Entry 8UVT (electron microscopy, 2.90 A resolution); this record covers chains C and D of the 4 polymer chains in the assembly.

== Chain C (and D) ==
Molecule: Gustatory receptor
From: Bombyx mori
Notes: chain D of this document is another copy of the same molecule, construct and numbering; everything in this record applies to it too
UniProt: B3GTD7 (B3GTD7_BOMMO); residues 2-449 here = UniProt positions 2-449
Sequence (453 residues; row label = number of the first residue in the row; numbers below 1 keep their minus sign (Gly-3 is residue -3)):
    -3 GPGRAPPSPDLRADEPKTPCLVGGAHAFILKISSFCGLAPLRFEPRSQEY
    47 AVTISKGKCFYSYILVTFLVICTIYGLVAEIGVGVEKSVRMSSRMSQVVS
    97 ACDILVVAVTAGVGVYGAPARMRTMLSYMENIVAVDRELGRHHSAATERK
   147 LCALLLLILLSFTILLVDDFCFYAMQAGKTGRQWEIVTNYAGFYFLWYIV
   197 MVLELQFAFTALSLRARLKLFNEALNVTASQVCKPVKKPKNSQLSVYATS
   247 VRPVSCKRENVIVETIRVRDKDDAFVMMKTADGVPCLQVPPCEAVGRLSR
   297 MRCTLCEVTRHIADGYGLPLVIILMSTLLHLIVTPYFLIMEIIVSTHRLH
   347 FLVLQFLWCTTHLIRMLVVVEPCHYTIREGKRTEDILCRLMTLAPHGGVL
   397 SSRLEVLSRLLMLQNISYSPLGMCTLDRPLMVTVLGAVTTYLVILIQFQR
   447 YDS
Disordered / not traced: -3 to 13, 230-270, 276-280, 446-449
Construct notes: expression tag (-3 to 1)

== How chain C and chain D interact ==
Contacting residue pairs (41; chain C residue first):
  Ile338(C) with Arg90(D), hydrogen bond (backbone-side chain)
  His370(C) with Leu417(D)
  Glu380(C) with Leu409(D)
  Asp381(C) with Arg306(D), salt bridge; Gln410(D)
  Leu383(C) with Leu409(D), hydrophobic
  Cys384(C) with Cys299(D), hydrophobic; Leu409(D), hydrophobic; Gln410(D)
  Arg385(C) with Glu303(D), salt bridge
  Met387(C) with Val402(D); Arg405(D), hydrogen bond; Leu406(D), hydrophobic; Leu409(D), hydrophobic
  Thr388(C) with Ser295(D); Arg296(D); Cys299(D); Leu406(D)
  Leu389(C) with Arg296(D)
  His392(C) with Ser398(D); Arg399(D), hydrogen bond (side chain-backbone)
  Glu401(C) with Arg405(D), salt bridge
  Ser404(C) with Arg405(D); Leu409(D)
  Leu407(C) with Leu409(D), hydrophobic
  Met408(C) with Met408(D), hydrophobic; Leu409(D), hydrophobic
  Arg424(C) with Leu417(D), hydrogen bond (side chain-backbone); Met419(D)
  Pro425(C) with Gly418(D); Met419(D)
  Met427(C) with Met419(D), hydrophobic
  Val428(C) with Met419(D), hydrophobic
  Gly432(C) with Tyr437(D)
  Thr435(C) with Tyr437(D), hydrogen bond
  Thr436(C) with Tyr437(D), hydrogen bond
  Ile440(C) with Ile440(D), hydrophobic
  Gln443(C) with Leu441(D); Phe444(D); Gln445(D)
  Phe444(C) with Phe444(D), hydrophobic
Interface residues without a listed pair, chain C (27 interface residues in all): Ile339, Val439
Interface residues without a listed pair, chain D (23 interface residues in all): Val395

== In short ==
The interface between chain C and chain D involves 27 residues on one side and 23 on the other; the contacts
include 6 hydrogen bonds and 3 salt bridges. Polar pairs include Asp381(C)-Arg306(D), Arg385(C)-Glu303(D) and
Glu401(C)-Arg405(D).
Chain C and chain D are both Gustatory receptor (Bombyx mori); the structure, Structure of the insect
gustatory receptor Gr9 from Bombyx mori, was determined by electron microscopy, deposited together with 8UVU
and 8VV3.
